PDB entry 5NES | X-ray diffraction, 1.61 A resolution | chains A and C of the 5 polymer chains in the assembly

Chain A (and C):
Protein: Fucose-binding lectin II (PA-IIL)
From: Pseudomonas aeruginosa
Notes: chain C of this document is another copy of the same molecule, construct and numbering; everything in this record applies to it too
UniProtKB: A0A069Q9V4 (A0A069Q9V4_PSEAI); residues 1-114 here correspond to UniProt positions 2-115 (UniProt number = residue number + 1)
Sequence (114 residues; numbered 1 to 114; the number before each row is that of its first residue):
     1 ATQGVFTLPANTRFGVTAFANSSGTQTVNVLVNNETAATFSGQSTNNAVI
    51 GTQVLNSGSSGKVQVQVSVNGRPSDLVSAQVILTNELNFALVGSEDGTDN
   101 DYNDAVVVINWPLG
Metal / ion sites: Ca2+ site 1: N21, D101, N103, D104 (together with ZDC) (shared with G114(C) of chain C); Ca2+ site 2: E95, D99, D101, D104 (together with ZDC); Ca2+ site 3: G114 (together with ZDC) (shared with N21(C), D101(C), N103(C), D104(C) of chain C)
Residues lining bound ligands: ZDC (3,7-anhydro-2,8-dideoxy-L-glycero-D-gluco-octonic acid): N21, S22, S23, T45, E95, D96, G97, D99, D101, N103, D104

How chain A and chain C interact:
Residue-residue contacts (54):
  R13(A) - T45(C)  hydrogen bond (side chain-backbone)
  R13(A) - N46(C)  hydrogen bond
  G15(A) - N47(C)
  T17(A) - F19(C)
  F19(A) - T17(C)
  N21(A) - L113(C)
  N21(A) - G114(C)  hydrogen bond (side chain-backbone)
  T45(A) - G114(C)
  N46(A) - R13(C)  hydrogen bond
  N46(A) - V54(C)
  N47(A) - G15(C)
  N47(A) - N110(C)  hydrogen bond
  N47(A) - L113(C)
  T52(A) - V49(C)
  V54(A) - N46(C)
  V77(A) - L83(C)  hydrophobic
  V77(A) - T84(C)
  S78(A) - L83(C)
  A79(A) - L83(C)  hydrophobic
  V81(A) - V81(C)  hydrophobic
  L83(A) - V77(C)  hydrophobic
  L83(A) - S78(C)
  L83(A) - A79(C)  hydrophobic
  T84(A) - V77(C)
  T84(A) - Y102(C)
  E86(A) - N100(C)
  E86(A) - D101(C)
  L87(A) - G93(C)
  L87(A) - Y102(C)
  L87(A) - N103(C)
  F89(A) - L91(C)  hydrophobic
  F89(A) - V106(C)  hydrophobic
  F89(A) - V108(C)  hydrophobic
  L91(A) - F89(C)  hydrophobic
  G93(A) - L87(C)
  N100(A) - E86(C)
  D101(A) - E86(C)
  D101(A) - G114(C)
  Y102(A) - T84(C)
  Y102(A) - L87(C)
  N103(A) - L87(C)
  N103(A) - P112(C)  hydrogen bond (side chain-backbone)
  N103(A) - L113(C)
  N103(A) - G114(C)  hydrogen bond (side chain-backbone)
  V106(A) - F89(C)  hydrophobic
  N110(A) - N47(C)  hydrogen bond
  P112(A) - N103(C)  hydrogen bond (backbone-side chain)
  L113(A) - N21(C)
  L113(A) - N47(C)
  L113(A) - N103(C)
  G114(A) - N21(C)  hydrogen bond (backbone-side chain)
  G114(A) - T45(C)
  G114(A) - D101(C)
  G114(A) - N103(C)  hydrogen bond (backbone-side chain)
Other interface residues (no listed pair), chain A (34 interface residues in all): S22, V49, V92, V108
Other interface residues (no listed pair), chain C (34 interface residues in all): S22, T52, V92

In short:
The chain A/chain C interface involves 34 residues from each chain, with 11 hydrogen bonds. Among the polar
pairs are R13(A)-T45(C), R13(A)-N46(C) and N21(A)-G114(C). Chain A binds compound ZDC. The Ca2+ site 1 is
built by N21(A), D101(A), N103(A) and D104(A).
Both chains are Fucose-binding lectin II (PA-IIL) (Pseudomonas aeruginosa). Entry 5NES (Discovery, crystal
structures and atomic force microscopy study of thioether ligated D,L-cyclic antimicrobial peptides against
multidrug ...) was determined by X-ray diffraction (same publication as 5NEY and 5NF0).
